Entry 7VZR (electron microscopy, 2.22 A resolution); this record covers chains A and G of the 12 polymer chains in the assembly.

# Chain A
Molecule: Photosynthetic reaction center subunit M
Organism: Chloracidobacterium thermophilum B
UniProt: G2LDR8 (G2LDR8_CHLTF); residues 1-865 here = UniProt positions 1-865
Sequence (865 residues; each row starts with the number of its first residue):
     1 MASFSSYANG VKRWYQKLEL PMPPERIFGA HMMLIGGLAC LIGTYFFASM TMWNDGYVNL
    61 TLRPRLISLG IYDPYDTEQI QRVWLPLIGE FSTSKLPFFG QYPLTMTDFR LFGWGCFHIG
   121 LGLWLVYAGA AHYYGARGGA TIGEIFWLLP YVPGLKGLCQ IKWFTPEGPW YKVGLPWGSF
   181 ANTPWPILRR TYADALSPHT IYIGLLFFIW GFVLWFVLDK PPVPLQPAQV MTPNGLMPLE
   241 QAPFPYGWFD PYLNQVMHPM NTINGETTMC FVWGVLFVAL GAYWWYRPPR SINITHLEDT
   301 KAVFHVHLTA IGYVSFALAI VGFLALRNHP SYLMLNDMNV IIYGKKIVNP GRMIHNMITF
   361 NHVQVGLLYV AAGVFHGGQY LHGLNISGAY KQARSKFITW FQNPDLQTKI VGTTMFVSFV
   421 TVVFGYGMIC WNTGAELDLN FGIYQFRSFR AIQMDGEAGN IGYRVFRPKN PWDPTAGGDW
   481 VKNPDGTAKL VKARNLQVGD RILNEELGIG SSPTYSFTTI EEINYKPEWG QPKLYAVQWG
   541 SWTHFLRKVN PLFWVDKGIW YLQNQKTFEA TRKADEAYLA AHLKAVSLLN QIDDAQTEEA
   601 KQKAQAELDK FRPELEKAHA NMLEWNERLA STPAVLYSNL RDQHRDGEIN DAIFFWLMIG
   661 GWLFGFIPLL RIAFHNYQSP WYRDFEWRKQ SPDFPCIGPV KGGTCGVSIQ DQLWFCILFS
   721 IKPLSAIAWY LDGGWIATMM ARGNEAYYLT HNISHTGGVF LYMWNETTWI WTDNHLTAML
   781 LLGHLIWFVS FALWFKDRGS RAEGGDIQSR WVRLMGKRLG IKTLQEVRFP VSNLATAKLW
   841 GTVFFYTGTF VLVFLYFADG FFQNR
Not modelled in the structure: 1-11
Ion coordination: bacteriochlorophyll a Mg near Glu-266 (its only coordinating residue here); 4Fe-4S cluster Fe: Cys-705 (shared with 2 residues of chain a); Ca2+: Asp-732, Glu-766, Tyr-856, Asp-859, Gly-860; Zn ion near His-784 (its only coordinating residue here)
Small-molecule neighbours:
  - 2GO ([methyl 9-acetyl-14-ethyl-20-hydroxy-4,8,13,18-tetramethyl-3-{3-oxo-3-[(3,7,11,15-tetramethylhexadec-2-en-1-yl)oxy]propyl}-3,4,20,21-tetradehydrophorbine-21-carboxylatato(2-)-kappa~4~N~23~,N~24~,N~25~,N~26~]zinc), molecule 1: Val-422, Tyr-426, Ile-429, Leu-657, Gly-661, Phe-664, Ile-721, Lys-722, Pro-723, Ser-725, Ala-726, Trp-729, Ile-736, Val-759, Met-763, Trp-764, Thr-767, Ile-770, Leu-780, His-784, Trp-787, Phe-845, Thr-849, Leu-852, Val-853, Tyr-856
  - 2GO, molecule 2: Phe-760, Met-763, Trp-764
  - 84Q ([(2S)-2-[2-azanylethoxy(oxidanyl)phosphoryl]oxy-2-(13-methyltetradecanoyloxy)ethyl] 13-methyltetradecanoate): His-258, Met-260, Asn-261, Met-269, Trp-273, Ala-317, Leu-318, Val-321, Gly-322, Ala-325, Leu-326, Ile-358, His-362, Ala-634, Asp-642
  - 85I ([(2R)-2-[2-(methylamino)ethoxy-oxidanyl-phosphoryl]oxy-2-(13-methyltetradecanoyloxy)ethyl] 13-methyltetradecanoate), molecule 1: Lys-12, Trp-14, Val-789, Pro-830, Val-831, Ser-832, Asn-833, Thr-836, Trp-840, Phe-844
  - 85I, molecule 2: Tyr-313, Phe-316, Ile-320, Phe-323, Leu-324, Arg-327, Arg-352, Thr-359, Val-363, Leu-552, Leu-636, Tyr-637, Ser-638, Arg-645, Phe-655, Met-658, Ile-659, Trp-662, Leu-663, Phe-666, Ile-727, Tyr-730, Leu-731, Gly-733, Phe-861, Gln-863
  - 85I, molecule 3: Gly-412, Met-415, Phe-416, Phe-419
  - 85I, molecule 4: Val-789, Ala-792, Leu-793, Arg-801, Gln-808, Trp-811, Phe-829, Pro-830, Val-831, Ser-832, Trp-840, Phe-844
  - 85N ([(2S)-2-[[(1R)-1,2-bis(13-methyltetradecanoyloxy)ethoxy]methyl]-3-oxidanyl-3-oxidanylidene-propyl]-trimethyl-azanium), molecule 1: Trp-431, Phe-441, Ile-443, Tyr-444, Phe-446, Gly-540
  - 85N, molecule 2: Trp-811, Val-812, Met-815, Thr-823, Leu-824, Glu-826, Val-827, Arg-828, Phe-829
  - bacteriochlorophyll a (BCL), molecule 1: Leu-18, Leu-20, Met-22, Arg-26, Ile-27, Ala-30, His-31, Met-33, Leu-34, Gly-37, Cys-40, Leu-41, Thr-44, Val-126, Tyr-133, Thr-300, Val-303, Phe-304, His-307, Leu-308, Ile-311
  - bacteriochlorophyll a (BCL), molecule 2: Pro-24, Ile-27, Phe-28, His-31, Met-32, Ile-35, Leu-121, Leu-125, Phe-180, Ile-187, Leu-188, Arg-189, Arg-190, Thr-191, Tyr-192, Ala-195, Pro-198, His-199, Tyr-202, Ile-203, Leu-205, Leu-206, Ile-209
  - bacteriochlorophyll a (BCL), molecule 3: Phe-28, Met-32, Trp-124, Leu-125, Tyr-127, Ala-128, Ala-131, His-132, Val-173, Gly-174, Leu-175, Pro-176, Phe-180, Thr-183, Trp-185, Tyr-202
  - bacteriochlorophyll a (BCL), molecule 4: Leu-38, Leu-41, Ile-42, Tyr-45, Thr-61, Leu-62, Ile-311, Ser-315, Leu-318, Ile-358, Asn-361, His-362, Val-365, Tyr-369
  - bacteriochlorophyll a (BCL), molecule 5: Tyr-45, Tyr-57, Val-58, Thr-61, Leu-62, Met-357, Ile-358, Phe-360, Asn-361, Gln-364, Leu-368, Val-843, Tyr-846, Thr-847, Phe-850, Val-851, Val-853, Phe-854, Phe-857
  - bacteriochlorophyll a (BCL), molecule 6: Pro-64, Arg-65, Ser-68, Phe-207, Met-260, Asn-261, Thr-262, Ile-263, Gly-265, Glu-266, Met-269, Cys-270, Trp-273, Phe-277, Leu-318, Ala-325, Leu-326, His-329, Ser-331, Tyr-332
  - bacteriochlorophyll a (BCL), molecule 7: Tyr-192, Ala-193, Ala-195, Leu-196, His-199, Thr-200, Ile-203, Leu-206, Ile-209, Trp-210, Pro-289, Ile-294, Leu-297, Glu-298, Val-303, Val-306, His-307, Ala-310, Ile-311
  - bacteriochlorophyll a (BCL), molecule 8: His-296, Leu-297, Ala-302, His-305, Val-306, Thr-309, Ala-310, Tyr-313, Phe-316, Ala-317, Val-370, Val-374, Gly-377, Gly-378, Tyr-380, Leu-381, Phe-397, Ile-398, Phe-401, Leu-669, Leu-670, Ala-673, Phe-674
  - chlorophyll a (CLA), molecule 1: Tyr-15, Gln-16, Lys-17, Leu-18, Glu-19, Leu-20, Phe-304, Leu-308, Leu-368, Tyr-369, Ala-372, Phe-375, His-376, Gln-379, Gln-710, Leu-713, Trp-714, Ile-717
  - chlorophyll a (CLA), molecule 2: Ile-35, Leu-38, Ala-39, Ile-42, Phe-46, Leu-62, Arg-65, Leu-66, Leu-69, Ile-71, Trp-114, Phe-117, His-118, Leu-121, Leu-125, Ile-203, Leu-206, Phe-207, Trp-210, Val-213, Phe-277, Ile-311, Val-314, Leu-318
  - chlorophyll a (CLA), molecule 3: Gly-56, Tyr-57, Val-58, Ile-342, Tyr-343, His-775, Ala-778, Met-779, Leu-782, Val-851, Phe-854
  - chlorophyll a (CLA), molecule 4: Met-415, Ser-418, Phe-419, Val-422, Val-423, Tyr-426, Phe-664, Ile-667, Arg-671, Phe-715, Leu-718, Phe-719
  - chlorophyll a (CLA), molecule 5: Val-422, Val-423, Tyr-426, Gly-427, Cys-430, Thr-433, Gly-434, Leu-439, Phe-441, Phe-664, Leu-718, Phe-719, Lys-722, Met-739, Val-759, Phe-760, Met-763, Trp-787, Phe-845
  - chlorophyll a (CLA), molecule 6: Leu-439, Asn-440, Phe-441
  - chlorophyll a (CLA), molecule 7: Ala-778, Leu-781, Leu-782, His-784, Leu-785, Trp-787, Phe-788, Phe-791
  - chlorophyll a (CLA), molecule 8: Leu-785, Phe-788, Val-789, Phe-791, Ala-792, Phe-795, Asp-797, Ser-800, Arg-801, Gly-804, Gly-805, Gln-808
  - lycopene (LYC): His-31, Leu-34, Ile-35, Leu-38, Leu-41, Tyr-45, Val-58, Tyr-192, His-199, His-307
  - 4Fe-4S cluster (SF4): Pro-695, Cys-696, Gly-698, Pro-699, Thr-704, Cys-705, Lys-796, Leu-834
What the authors report for this chain:
  - 2GO coordination: His-784
  - Ca2+ coordination: Asp-732, Asp-859

# Chain G
Molecule: PscG
Organism: Chloracidobacterium thermophilum B
UniProt: G2LJ20 (G2LJ20_CHLTF); residue numbers follow UniProt; this construct covers 1-45
Sequence (45 residues; each row starts with the number of its first residue):
     1 MEGVAMEDIS KVAWAWFGVL LAICLIGAFG NYVPKLFVKM LMFLN
Not modelled in the structure: 1-7
Small-molecule neighbours:
  - 85N ([(2S)-2-[[(1R)-1,2-bis(13-methyltetradecanoyloxy)ethoxy]methyl]-3-oxidanyl-3-oxidanylidene-propyl]-trimethyl-azanium), molecule 1: Ile-9, Ser-10, Val-12, Ala-13, Trp-14, Trp-16, Phe-17
  - 85N, molecule 2: Ile-23, Ile-26, Gly-27, Phe-29, Gly-30, Met-40, Phe-43

# Chain A / chain G interface
Contacting residue pairs (29; chain A residue first):
  Asn-440(A) with Asn-31(G), hydrogen bond; Tyr-32(G)
  Gly-442(A) with Ala-28(G); Asn-31(G), hydrogen bond (backbone-side chain); Tyr-32(G)
  Ile-443(A) with Cys-24(G); Gly-27(G); Ala-28(G), hydrogen bond (backbone-backbone)
  Tyr-444(A) with Asn-31(G)
  Gln-445(A) with Asn-31(G)
  Arg-447(A) with Asn-45(G)
  Phe-466(A) with Leu-41(G), hydrophobic
  Pro-468(A) with Leu-41(G), hydrophobic
  Pro-471(A) with Met-42(G)
  Trp-472(A) with Met-42(G), hydrophobic
  Thr-475(A) with Lys-39(G)
  Ala-476(A) with Lys-39(G); Met-40(G); Leu-41(G), hydrophobic
  Gly-477(A) with Val-38(G); Leu-41(G)
  Gly-478(A) with Leu-41(G)
  Arg-501(A) with Leu-41(G), hydrogen bond (side chain-backbone); Leu-44(G), hydrogen bond (side chain-backbone)
  Thr-514(A) with Lys-35(G)
  Tyr-515(A) with Asn-45(G)
  Ser-516(A) with Asn-45(G)
  Phe-517(A) with Asn-45(G)
  Thr-519(A) with Leu-44(G)
Other interface residues (no listed pair), chain A (21 interface residues in all): Pro-474

# Overview
The interface between chain A and chain G involves 21 residues on one side and 13 on the other, with 5
hydrogen bonds. Polar contacts include Asn-440(A)/Asn-31(G), Gly-442(A)/Asn-31(G) and Arg-501(A)/Leu-41(G).
One compound 85N molecule is bound between chain A and chain G. From the paper: Ca2+ coordination by
Asp-732(A) and Asp-859(A); 2GO coordination by His-784(A).
Here chain A is Photosynthetic reaction center subunit M and chain G is PscG, both from Chloracidobacterium
thermophilum B. Entry 7VZR (Structure of the Acidobacteria homodimeric reaction center bound with cytochrome c
(the smaller form)) was determined by electron microscopy, deposited together with 7VZG.
